Entry 6Q8K (X-ray diffraction, 2.29 A resolution); this record covers chain A.

Chain A:
Protein: Dual specificity protein kinase CLK1
Source organism: Homo sapiens
Notes: EC 2.7.12.1
Reference sequence: P49759 (CLK1_HUMAN); numbering as in UniProt (aligned over 148-484)
Sequence (339 residues; each row starts with the number of its first residue):
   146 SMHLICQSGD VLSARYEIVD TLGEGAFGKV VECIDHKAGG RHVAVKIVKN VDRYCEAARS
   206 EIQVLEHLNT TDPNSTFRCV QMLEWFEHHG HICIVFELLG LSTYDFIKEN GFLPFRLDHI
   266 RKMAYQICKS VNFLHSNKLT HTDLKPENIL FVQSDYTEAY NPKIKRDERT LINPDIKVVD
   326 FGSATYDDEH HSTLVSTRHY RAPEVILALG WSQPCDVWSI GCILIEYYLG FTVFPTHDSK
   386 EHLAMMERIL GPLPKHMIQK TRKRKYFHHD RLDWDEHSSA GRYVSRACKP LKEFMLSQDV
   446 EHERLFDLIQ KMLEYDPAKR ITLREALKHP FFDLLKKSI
Unresolved in the structure: 146
Sequence notes: expression tag (146-147); conflict Ala432 (Arg in P49759)
Curated features (UniProtKB/Swiss-Prot):
  - active site: Asp288 (Proton acceptor)
  - binding site (ATP): Leu167 to Val175, Lys191
Ligand contacts: FG9 (N2-(3-morpholin-4-ylpropyl)pyrido[3,4-g]quinazoline-2,10-diamine): Asp165, Leu167, Glu169, Phe172, Val175, Glu177, Ala189, Lys191, Glu206, Val225, Phe241, Glu242, Leu243, Leu244, Gly245, Leu246, Lys290, Glu292, Asn293, Leu295, Val324, Asp325
Reported in the primary citation:
  - binding site for FG9: Glu206, Phe241, Leu244, Leu295, Val324, Asp325
  - contacts within the chain: Lys191-Glu206 (salt bridge)

In short:
Bound to chain A: compound FG9. UniProt lists active-site residue Asp288 and 10 ATP-binding residues. The
paper reports a binding site for FG9 at Glu206, Phe241 and Leu244 among others; contacts within the chain
involving Lys191 and Glu206.
Chain A is Dual specificity protein kinase CLK1 (Homo sapiens); the structure, CLK1 with bound
pyridoquinazoline, was determined by X-ray diffraction together with 6Q8P from the same study.
